PDB entry 1SKM | X-ray diffraction, 2.20 A resolution | chains C and A of the 3 polymer chains in the assembly

== Chain C ==
Molecule: 13-nt DNA strand
Sequence (13 nucleotides; numbered 1 to 13; the number before each row is that of its first residue):
     1 TCCATGCGCTGAC

== Chain A ==
Protein: Modification methylase HhaI
Organism: Haemophilus haemolyticus
Notes: EC 2.1.1.37
Reference sequence: P05102 (MTH1_HAEHA); numbering as in UniProt (aligned over 1-327)
Sequence (327 residues; numbered 1 to 327; the number before each row is that of its first residue):
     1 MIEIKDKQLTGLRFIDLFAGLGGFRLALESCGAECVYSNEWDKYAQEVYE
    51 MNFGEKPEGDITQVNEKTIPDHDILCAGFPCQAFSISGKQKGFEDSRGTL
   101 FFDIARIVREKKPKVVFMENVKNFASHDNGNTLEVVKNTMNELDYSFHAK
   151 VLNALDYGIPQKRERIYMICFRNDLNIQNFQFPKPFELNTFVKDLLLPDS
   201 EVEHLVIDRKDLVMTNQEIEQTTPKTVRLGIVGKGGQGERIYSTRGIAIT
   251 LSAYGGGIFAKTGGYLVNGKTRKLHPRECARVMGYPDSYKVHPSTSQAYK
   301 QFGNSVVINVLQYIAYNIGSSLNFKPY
Residues lining bound ligands: S-adenosylhomocysteine (SAH): Phe18, Ala19, Gly20, Leu21, Gly22, Gly23, Phe24, Asn39, Glu40, Trp41, Asp42, Asp60, Ile61, Thr62, Gly78, Phe79, Pro80, Leu100, Tyr285, Gln301, Asn304, Ser305, Val306
Curated features (UniProtKB/Swiss-Prot):
  - active site: Cys81
  - mutagenesis: Cys81 (C81G: Cells die, loss of methyltransferase activity, binds DNA about 3-fold more tightly ...), Gln237 (Q237X: Decrease in enzyme activity due to 98%-99% loss of DNA-binding activity. No change in substrate specificity)
Reported in the primary citation:
  - binding site for the 13-nt DNA strand (chain C): Ser87, Gln237
  - conformationally variable residues (side-chain flip): Thr250, Ser252
  - binding site for the 13-nt DNA strand: Ser85, Ile86, Val121, Thr250, Leu251, Ser252, Ala253, Tyr254
  - contacts within the chain: Glu119-Arg165 (salt bridge), Arg163-Thr250 (hydrogen bond), Ser252-Gly255 (hydrogen bond)

== How chain C and chain A interact ==
Pairs across the interface (28):
  DT1(C) - Trp41(A)  hydrogen bond to the base
  DT1(C) - Asp42(A)  base contact
  DT1(C) - Lys43(A)  hydrogen bond to the base
  DC2(C) - Tyr44(A)  sugar contact
  DC3(C) - Ser294(A)  hydrogen bond to the phosphate
  DC3(C) - Ser296(A)  phosphate contact
  DC3(C) - Gln297(A)  hydrogen bond to the phosphate
  DT5(C) - Gly255(A)  base contact
  DT5(C) - Gly256(A)  base contact
  DT5(C) - Gly257(A)  sugar contact
  DT5(C) - Ile258(A)  sugar contact
  DT5(C) - Ala260(A)  base contact
  DG6(C) - Arg209(A)  salt bridge to the phosphate
  DG6(C) - Glu239(A)  sugar contact
  DG6(C) - Gly256(A)  base contact
  DG6(C) - Gly257(A)  hydrogen bond to the base
  DC7(C) - Lys234(A)  salt bridge to the phosphate
  DC7(C) - Gln237(A)  hydrogen bond to the base
  DC7(C) - Gly256(A)  base contact
  DC7(C) - Gly257(A)  base contact
  DG8(C) - Gly236(A)  base contact
  DG8(C) - Gln237(A)  hydrogen bond to the base
  DT10(C) - Ile86(A)  sugar contact
  DT10(C) - Gln90(A)  hydrogen bond to the phosphate
  DG11(C) - Ile86(A)  sugar contact
  DG11(C) - Gln90(A)  hydrogen bond to the phosphate
  DG11(C) - Asn123(A)  sugar contact
  DA12(C) - Ser126(A)  hydrogen bond to the phosphate
Interface residues without a listed pair, chain C (11 interface residues in all): DA4
Interface residues without a listed pair, chain A (26 interface residues in all): Ser87, Lys122, Arg240, Lys261, Lys300

== In short ==
Chain C and chain A form an interface of 11 and 26 residues respectively, with 10 hydrogen bonds and 2 salt
bridges. Polar contacts include DT1(C)-Trp41(A), DT1(C)-Lys43(A) and DG6(C)-Gly257(A). The paper reports a
binding site for the 13-nt DNA strand at Ser85(A), Ile86(A) and Val121(A) among others; a binding site for the
13-nt DNA strand (chain C) at Ser87(A) and Gln237(A).
Here chain C is a 13-nt DNA strand and chain A is Modification methylase HhaI (Haemophilus haemolyticus).
Entry 1SKM (HhaI methyltransferase in complex with DNA containing an abasic south carbocyclic sugar at its
target site) was determined by X-ray diffraction.
